1EUI - chains A and B of the 4 polymer chains in the assembly; structure by X-ray diffraction, 3.20 A resolution.

== Chain A (and B) ==
Name: Uracil-DNA glycosylase
Source organism: Escherichia coli
Notes: EC 3.2.2.-; chain B of this document is another copy of the same molecule, construct and numbering; everything in this record applies to it too
UniProt: P12295 (UNG_ECOLI); residues 2-229 here correspond to UniProt positions 1-228 (UniProt number = residue number - 1)
Amino-acid sequence (228 residues; each row starts with the number of its first residue):
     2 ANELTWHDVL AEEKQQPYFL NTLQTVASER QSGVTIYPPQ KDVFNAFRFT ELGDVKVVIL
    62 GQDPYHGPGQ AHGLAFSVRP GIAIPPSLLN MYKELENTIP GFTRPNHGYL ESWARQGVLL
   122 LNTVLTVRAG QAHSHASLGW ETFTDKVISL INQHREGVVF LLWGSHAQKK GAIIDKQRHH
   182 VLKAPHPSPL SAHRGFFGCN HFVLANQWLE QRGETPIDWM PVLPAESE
Disordered / not traced: 2-5, 227-229 (chain B: 2-5, 226-229)

== How chain A and chain B interact ==
Pairs across the interface - 6 pairs, chain A then chain B:
  Q154(A) with K147(B), hydrogen bond (backbone-side chain)
  H155(A) with Q17(B), hydrogen bond (backbone-side chain)
  E157(A) with Y19(B); T143(B), hydrogen bond
  R179(A) with E14(B), salt bridge; K147(B)
Other interface residues (no listed pair), chain A (5 interface residues in all): R156
Other interface residues (no listed pair), chain B (6 interface residues in all): E13

== Overview ==
Chain A and chain B form an interface of 5 and 6 residues respectively, with 3 hydrogen bonds and 1 salt
bridge. Polar contacts include R179(A)-E14(B), Q154(A)-K147(B) and H155(A)-Q17(B).
Both chains are Uracil-DNA glycosylase (Escherichia coli). Entry 1EUI (Escherichia coli uracil-DNA glycosylase
complex with uracil-DNA glycosylase inhibitor protein) was determined by X-ray diffraction.
